5I2K - chains A and B; structure by X-ray diffraction, 2.86 A resolution.

# Chain A
Molecule: Glutamate receptor ionotropic, NMDA 2A
From: Homo sapiens
Notes: fragment: GT linker
Reference sequence: Q12879 (NMDE1_HUMAN), isoform Q12879-2; the construct has insertions or renumbered stretches relative to UniProt, so the offset changes along the chain: 3-141 = UniProt 401-539; 144-285 = UniProt 661-802
Amino-acid sequence (285 residues; each row starts with the number of its first residue):
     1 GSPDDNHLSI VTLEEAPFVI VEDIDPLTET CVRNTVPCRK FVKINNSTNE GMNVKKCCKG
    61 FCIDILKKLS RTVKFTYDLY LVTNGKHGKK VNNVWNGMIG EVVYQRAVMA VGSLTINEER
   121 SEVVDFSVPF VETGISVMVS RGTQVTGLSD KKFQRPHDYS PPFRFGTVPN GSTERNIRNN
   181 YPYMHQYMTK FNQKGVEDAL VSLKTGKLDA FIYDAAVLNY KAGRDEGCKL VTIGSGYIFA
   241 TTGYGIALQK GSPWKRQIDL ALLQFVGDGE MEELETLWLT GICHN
Not modelled in the structure: 1-5, 27-28, 284-285
Differences from the reference sequence: expression tag (1-2); linker (142-143)
Cystine bridges: Cys-31/Cys-57, Cys-38/Cys-58, Cys-228/Cys-283
Ligand contacts:
  - 67H (7-{[ethyl(4-fluorophenyl)amino]methyl}-N,2-dimethyl-5-oxo-5H-[1,3]thiazolo[3,2-a]pyrimidine-3-carboxamide): Ile-116, Val-128, Pro-129, Phe-130, Val-131, Glu-132, Thr-241, Thr-242, Gly-243, Leu-263, Val-266
  - glutamic acid (GLU): His-87, Ser-113, Leu-114, Thr-115, Arg-120, Gly-171, Ser-172, Thr-173, Tyr-213, Asp-214, Tyr-244
UniProt features mapped onto this chain:
  - binding site (L-glutamate): Ser-113, Thr-115, Arg-120, Ser-172, Thr-173, Asp-214
  - glycosylation (N-linked (GlcNAc...) asparagine): Asn-45, Asn-46, Asn-170

# Chain B
Molecule: Glutamate receptor ionotropic, NMDA 1
From: Homo sapiens
Notes: fragment: GT linker
Reference sequence: Q05586 (NMDZ1_HUMAN), isoform Q05586-5; the construct has insertions or renumbered stretches relative to UniProt, so the offset changes along the chain: 3-153 = UniProt 415-565; 156-293 = UniProt 684-821
Amino-acid sequence (293 residues; row label = number of the first residue in the row):
     1 GSMSTRLKIV TIHQEPFVYV KPTLSDGTCK EEFTVNGDPV KKVICTGPND TSPGSPRHTV
    61 PQCCYGFCID LLIKLARTMN FTYEVHLVAD GKFGTQERVN NSNKKEWNGM MGELLSGQAD
   121 MIVAPLTINN ERAQYIEFSK PFKYQGLTIL VKKGTRITGI NDPRLRNPSD KFIYATVKQS
   181 SVDIYFRRQV ELSTMYRHME KHNYESAAEA IQAVRDNKLH AFIWDSAVLE FEASQKCDLV
   241 TTGELFFRSG FGIGMRKDSP WKQNVSLSIL KSHENGFMED LDKTWVRYQE CDS
Not modelled in the structure: 1-2, 100-102, 292-293
Differences from the reference sequence: expression tag (1-2); linker (154-155)
Cystine bridges: Cys-29/Cys-63, Cys-45/Cys-64, Cys-237/Cys-291
Ligand contacts:
  - 67H (7-{[ethyl(4-fluorophenyl)amino]methyl}-N,2-dimethyl-5-oxo-5H-[1,3]thiazolo[3,2-a]pyrimidine-3-carboxamide): Lys-140, Pro-141, Lys-143, Tyr-144, Arg-248, Ser-249, Gly-250, Leu-270, His-273
  - glycine (GLY): Phe-93, Pro-125, Leu-126, Thr-127, Arg-132, Ser-180, Ser-181, Trp-224, Asp-225, Phe-251

# Interface between chain A and chain B
Pairs across the interface - 37 pairs, chain A then chain B:
  Ile-116(A) / Lys-140(B)
  Ile-116(A) / Leu-270(B)  hydrophobic
  Asn-117(A) / Leu-270(B)
  Asn-117(A) / Glu-274(B)
  Glu-118(A) / Leu-267(B)
  Glu-118(A) / Leu-270(B)
  Glu-118(A) / Lys-271(B)  salt bridge
  Glu-118(A) / Glu-274(B)  hydrogen bond (backbone-side chain)
  Ser-121(A) / Gln-263(B)
  Ser-121(A) / Leu-267(B)
  Ser-121(A) / Leu-270(B)
  Asp-125(A) / Gln-263(B)
  Phe-126(A) / Lys-140(B)  hydrogen bond (backbone-side chain)
  Ser-127(A) / Lys-140(B)  hydrogen bond (backbone-side chain)
  Val-128(A) / Lys-140(B)
  Glu-132(A) / Tyr-144(B)
  Asn-176(A) / Glu-274(B)  hydrogen bond (side chain-backbone)
  Asn-180(A) / Glu-274(B)  hydrogen bond (side chain-backbone)
  Asn-180(A) / Asn-275(B)
  Tyr-237(A) / Glu-279(B)  hydrogen bond
  Tyr-237(A) / Arg-287(B)  hydrogen bond
  Ala-240(A) / His-273(B)
  Ala-240(A) / Glu-274(B)
  Thr-241(A) / His-273(B)
  Lys-250(A) / Gln-263(B)  hydrogen bond
  Arg-256(A) / Gln-134(B)  hydrogen bond (side chain-backbone)
  Arg-256(A) / Lys-257(B)
  Leu-260(A) / Asn-130(B)
  Leu-260(A) / Ala-133(B)  hydrophobic
  Leu-260(A) / Gln-134(B)
  Leu-263(A) / Ile-128(B)  hydrophobic
  Leu-263(A) / Ala-133(B)  hydrophobic
  Val-266(A) / Phe-247(B)
  Gly-267(A) / Arg-188(B)
  Gly-267(A) / Gln-189(B)
  Gly-267(A) / Phe-247(B)
  Glu-275(A) / Arg-248(B)  salt bridge
Other interface residues (no listed pair), chain A (25 interface residues in all): Glu-122, Pro-129, Phe-239, Gln-264
Other interface residues (no listed pair), chain B (22 interface residues in all): Asn-129, Pro-141

# Summary
Chain A and chain B form an interface of 25 and 22 residues respectively, with 9 hydrogen bonds and 2 salt
bridges. Polar contacts include Glu-118(A)/Lys-271(B), Glu-275(A)/Arg-248(B) and Glu-118(A)/Glu-274(B).
Compound 67H is bound between chain A and chain B. Ligands of chain A: glutamic acid.
Here chain A is Glutamate receptor ionotropic, NMDA 2A and chain B is Glutamate receptor ionotropic, NMDA 1,
both from Homo sapiens. Entry 5I2K (Structure of the human GluN1/GluN2A LBD in complex with
7-{[ethyl(4-fluorophenyl)amino]methyl}-N,2-dimethyl-5-oxo-5H-[1,3]thiazolo[3,2-a]pyrimidine-3-carboxamide
(compound 19)) was determined by X-ray diffraction together with 5KDT and 5I2N from the same study.
